PDB entry 8T8I | X-ray diffraction, 2.52 A resolution | chains L and H of the 3 polymer chains in the assembly

== Chain L ==
Name: Fab light chain
Organism: Homo sapiens
Notes: antibody fragment or engineered binder
Sequence (213 residues; row label = number of the first residue in the row; note: 20 numbers in that range are skipped by the numbering (no residue carries them; nothing is unmodelled there); numbering starts at 0):
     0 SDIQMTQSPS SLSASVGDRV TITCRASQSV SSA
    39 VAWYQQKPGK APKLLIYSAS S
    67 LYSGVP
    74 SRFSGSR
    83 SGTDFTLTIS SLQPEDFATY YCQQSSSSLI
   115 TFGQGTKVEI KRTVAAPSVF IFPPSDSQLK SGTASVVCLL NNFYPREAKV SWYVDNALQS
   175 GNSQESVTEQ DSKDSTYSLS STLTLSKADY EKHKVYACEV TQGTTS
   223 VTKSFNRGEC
Disordered / not traced: 0-1, 232
Cystine bridges: Cys23-Cys104, Cys152-Cys212

== Chain H ==
Name: Fab heavy chain
Organism: Homo sapiens
Notes: antibody fragment or engineered binder
Sequence (238 residues; each row starts with the number of its first residue; note: 10 numbers in that range are skipped by the numbering (no residue carries them; nothing is unmodelled there); numbers below 1 keep their minus sign (Glu-2 is residue -2)):
    -2 EISEVQLVES GG
    11 GLVQPGGSLR LSCAASGFNF SYYSIH
    41 WVRQAPGKGL EWVAYISSSS SYTS
    67 YADSVK
    74 GRFTISADTS KNTAYLQMNS LRAEDTAVYY CARGYQYWQY HASWYWNGGL
   125 DYWGQGTLVT VFNQI
   141 KGPSVFPLAP SSKSTSGGTA ALGCLVKDYF PEPVTVSWNS GALTSGVHTF PAVLQSSGLY
   201 SLSSVVTVPS SSLGTQTYIC NVNHKPSNTK VDKKVEPKSC DKTHT
Disordered / not traced: -2 to 0, 240-245
Cystine bridges: Cys23-Cys104, Cys164-Cys220

== Interface between chain L and chain H ==
Pairs across the interface (84; chain L residue first):
  Gln3(L) with Leu50(H), hydrogen bond (side chain-backbone)
  Ser30(L) with Trp117(H)
  Ser31(L) with Ser116(H)
  Ala32(L) with Ser116(H), hydrogen bond (backbone-backbone); Trp117(H); Tyr118(H); Trp119(H); Asn120(H), hydrogen bond (backbone-side chain)
  Val39(L) with Asn120(H)
  Ala40(L) with Asn120(H)
  Tyr42(L) with Gly122(H); Leu123(H), hydrogen bond (side chain-backbone); Trp127(H), hydrophobic
  Gln44(L) with Gln44(H), hydrogen bond; Tyr103(H)
  Ala49(L) with Trp127(H), hydrophobic; Gly128(H)
  Pro50(L) with Leu50(H), hydrophobic; Trp127(H)
  Leu52(L) with Leu123(H)
  Tyr55(L) with Trp119(H), hydrophobic; Asn120(H); Gly121(H)
  Ser56(L) with Tyr118(H); Trp119(H); Asn120(H), hydrogen bond (backbone-backbone)
  Tyr68(L) with Asp125(H), hydrogen bond (side chain-backbone); Tyr126(H)
  Arg80(L) with Trp117(H), hydrogen bond (side chain-backbone); Tyr118(H)
  Tyr103(L) with Gln44(H); Lys48(H); Gly49(H); Leu50(H), hydrophobic
  Gln105(L) with Asn120(H), hydrogen bond (backbone-side chain); Gly122(H)
  Ser107(L) with Trp111(H); Ala115(H)
  Ser109(L) with Gln112(H)
  Ser110(L) with Trp52(H); Ser64(H), hydrogen bond (backbone-side chain); Trp111(H); Gln112(H), hydrogen bond (backbone-side chain)
  Leu111(L) with Trp52(H), hydrophobic; Tyr67(H); Asp69(H)
  Ile112(L) with His36(H); Trp52(H); Trp111(H), hydrophobic
  Phe116(L) with Val42(H), hydrophobic; Leu50(H), hydrophobic; Trp127(H), hydrophobic
  Phe134(L) with Ala161(H), hydrophobic
  Phe136(L) with Leu148(H), hydrophobic; Ala149(H); Ala161(H)
  Pro138(L) with Lys238(H)
  Ser139(L) with Phe146(H); Pro147(H)
  Asp140(L) with Lys238(H)
  Ser141(L) with Lys233(H)
  Gln142(L) with Phe146(H)
  Ser149(L) with Leu165(H); Lys167(H)
  Leu153(L) with Phe190(H), hydrophobic; Val205(H), hydrophobic
  Asn155(L) with His188(H); Thr207(H)
  Asn156(L) with His188(H), hydrogen bond
  Gln178(L) with Val193(H); Leu194(H); Gln195(H)
  Glu179(L) with Val193(H)
  Ser180(L) with Phe190(H); Pro191(H), hydrogen bond (side chain-backbone); Val193(H)
  Val181(L) with Pro191(H)
  Thr182(L) with Thr189(H); Phe190(H)
  Asp185(L) with His188(H)
  Ser192(L) with His188(H); Phe190(H)
  Leu193(L) with Phe190(H)
  Ser194(L) with Phe190(H)
Other interface residues (no listed pair), chain L (46 interface residues in all): Lys48, Gln106, Val151
Other interface residues (no listed pair), chain H (48 interface residues in all): Glu51, Ala160, Leu162, Ser203

== Overview ==
46 residues of chain L face 48 of chain H across their interface; the contacts include 13 hydrogen bonds.
Among the polar pairs are Gln3(L)-Leu50(H), Ala32(L)-Asn120(H) and Tyr42(L)-Leu123(H).
Here chain L is Fab light chain and chain H is Fab heavy chain, both from Homo sapiens. Entry 8T8I (Structure
of VHH-Fab complex with engineered Elbow FNQIKG, Crystal Kappa and SER substitutions) was determined by X-ray
diffraction together with 8T58, 8T6I, 8T7F, 8T7G, 8T7I, 8T9Y and 3 further entries from the same study.
